PDB entry 2OMW | X-ray diffraction, 1.85 A resolution | chains A and B

# Chain A
Protein: Internalin-A
Source organism: Listeria monocytogenes
Notes: fragment: internalin domain
Reference sequence: P25146 (INLA_LISMO); residue numbers follow UniProt; this construct covers 36-496
Amino-acid sequence (461 residues; numbered 36 to 496; the number before each row is that of its first residue):
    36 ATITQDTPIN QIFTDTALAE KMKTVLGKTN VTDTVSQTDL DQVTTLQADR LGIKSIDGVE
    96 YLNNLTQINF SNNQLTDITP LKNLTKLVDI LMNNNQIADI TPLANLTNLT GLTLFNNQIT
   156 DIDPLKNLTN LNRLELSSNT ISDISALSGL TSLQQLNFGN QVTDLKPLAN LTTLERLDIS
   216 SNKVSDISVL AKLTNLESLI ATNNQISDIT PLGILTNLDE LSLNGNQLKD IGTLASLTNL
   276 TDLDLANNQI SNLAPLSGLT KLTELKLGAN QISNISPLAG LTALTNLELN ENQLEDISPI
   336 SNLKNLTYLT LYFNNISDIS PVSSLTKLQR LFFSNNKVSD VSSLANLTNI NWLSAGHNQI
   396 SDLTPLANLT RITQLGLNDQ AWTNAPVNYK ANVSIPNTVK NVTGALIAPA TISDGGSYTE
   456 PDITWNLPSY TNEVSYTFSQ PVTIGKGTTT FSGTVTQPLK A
Differences from the reference sequence: engineered mutation Asn192 (Ser in P25146), Ser369 (Tyr in P25146)

# Chain B
Protein: Epithelial-cadherin
Source organism: Mus musculus
Notes: fragment: N-terminal domain of murine E-cadherin
Reference sequence: P09803 (CADH1_MOUSE); residues 2-100 here correspond to UniProt positions 158-256 (UniProt number = residue number + 156)
Amino-acid sequence (105 residues; numbered -3 to 101; the number before each row is that of its first residue; numbers below 1 keep their minus sign (Gly-3 is residue -3)):
    -3 GPLGSWVIPP ISCPENEKGE FPKNLVQIKS NRDKETKVFY SITGQGADKP PVGVFIIERE
    57 TGWLKVTQPL DREAIAKYIL YSHAVSSNGN AVEDPMEIVI TVTDA
Differences from the reference sequence: cloning artifact (-3 to 1, 101); engineered mutation Asn86 (Glu242 in P09803)
From the paper describing this entry:
  - conformationally variable residues (side-chain flip): Glu16, Lys19

# Chain A / chain B interface
Contacting residue pairs (54; chain A residue first):
  Arg85(A) - Pro47(B)
  Arg85(A) - Val48(B)  hydrogen bond (side chain-backbone)
  Arg85(A) - Gly49(B)
  Arg85(A) - Val50(B)
  Arg85(A) - Gln64(B)  hydrogen bond
  Asn107(A) - Val48(B)
  Phe150(A) - Phe17(B)
  Phe150(A) - Pro18(B)  hydrophobic
  Phe150(A) - Thr63(B)
  Arg168(A) - Gly15(B)
  Glu170(A) - Glu16(B)
  Glu170(A) - Phe17(B)  hydrogen bond (side chain-backbone)
  Ser172(A) - Pro18(B)
  Gln190(A) - Gly15(B)
  Gln190(A) - Glu16(B)
  Leu191(A) - Glu16(B)
  Asn192(A) - Glu16(B)  hydrogen bond
  Asn192(A) - Phe17(B)  hydrogen bond (side chain-backbone)
  Asp213(A) - Glu16(B)
  Ile235(A) - Asn20(B)
  Asn238(A) - Thr57(B)
  Asn259(A) - Trp59(B)
  Asp279(A) - Trp59(B)
  Lys301(A) - Gln23(B)  hydrogen bond
  Asn325(A) - Lys25(B)
  Glu326(A) - Lys25(B)  salt bridge
  Glu326(A) - Lys30(B)  salt bridge
  Tyr343(A) - Val3(B)
  Tyr343(A) - Ile4(B)
  Tyr343(A) - Pro5(B)  hydrophobic
  Tyr343(A) - Pro6(B)
  Tyr347(A) - Val3(B)  hydrophobic
  Tyr347(A) - Lys25(B)  hydrogen bond
  Tyr347(A) - Asn27(B)
  Phe348(A) - Lys30(B)
  Arg365(A) - Ile4(B)  hydrogen bond (side chain-backbone)
  Arg365(A) - Pro5(B)
  Arg365(A) - Pro6(B)
  Phe367(A) - Trp2(B)
  Phe367(A) - Val3(B)  hydrophobic
  Phe367(A) - Ile4(B)
  Trp387(A) - Leu-1(B)  hydrophobic
  Trp387(A) - Ile4(B)  hydrophobic
  Trp387(A) - Met92(B)  hydrophobic
  Leu388(A) - Leu-1(B)
  Ser389(A) - Leu-1(B)
  Gln409(A) - Pro-2(B)
  Gln409(A) - Leu-1(B)  hydrogen bond (side chain-backbone)
  Gln409(A) - Met92(B)
  Leu410(A) - Leu-1(B)
  Gly411(A) - Leu-1(B)
  Thr483(A) - Gly-3(B)
  Thr483(A) - Pro-2(B)
  Thr484(A) - Gly-3(B)
Interface residues without a listed pair, chain A (39 interface residues in all): Asn128, Arg211, Leu212, Ser216, Thr237, Glu323, Thr345, Gln364, Ser369
Interface residues without a listed pair, chain B (28 interface residues in all): Lys14, Glu54
Interface features reported in the paper:
  - pairs named by the authors: Arg85(A)-Gln64(B) (hydrogen bond)
  - interface residues, chain B: Glu16(B)
  - hot spots on chain B (mutagenesis) - E16P: increased binding to InlAm

# In short
Chain A and chain B form an interface of 39 and 28 residues respectively; the contacts include 9 hydrogen
bonds and 2 salt bridges. Polar contacts include Glu326(A)-Lys25(B), Glu326(A)-Lys30(B) and Arg85(A)-Val48(B).
The authors report a hydrogen bond between Arg85(A) and Gln64(B). From the paper: E16P of chain B increases
binding to InlAm; the interface residue Glu16(B).
Here chain A is Internalin-A (Listeria monocytogenes) and chain B is Epithelial-cadherin (Mus musculus). Entry
2OMW (Crystal structure of InlA S192N Y369S/mEC1 complex) was determined by X-ray diffraction together with
2OMV and 2OMY from the same study.
